PDB entry 6RIN | electron microscopy, 3.70 A resolution | chains D and E of the 9 polymer chains in the assembly

== Chain D ==
Name: DNA-directed RNA polymerase subunit beta'
Organism: Escherichia coli (strain K12)
Notes: EC 2.7.7.6
Reference sequence: P0A8T7 (RPOC_ECOLI); residues 1-1407 here = UniProt positions 1-1407
Amino-acid sequence (1407 residues; each row starts with the number of its first residue):
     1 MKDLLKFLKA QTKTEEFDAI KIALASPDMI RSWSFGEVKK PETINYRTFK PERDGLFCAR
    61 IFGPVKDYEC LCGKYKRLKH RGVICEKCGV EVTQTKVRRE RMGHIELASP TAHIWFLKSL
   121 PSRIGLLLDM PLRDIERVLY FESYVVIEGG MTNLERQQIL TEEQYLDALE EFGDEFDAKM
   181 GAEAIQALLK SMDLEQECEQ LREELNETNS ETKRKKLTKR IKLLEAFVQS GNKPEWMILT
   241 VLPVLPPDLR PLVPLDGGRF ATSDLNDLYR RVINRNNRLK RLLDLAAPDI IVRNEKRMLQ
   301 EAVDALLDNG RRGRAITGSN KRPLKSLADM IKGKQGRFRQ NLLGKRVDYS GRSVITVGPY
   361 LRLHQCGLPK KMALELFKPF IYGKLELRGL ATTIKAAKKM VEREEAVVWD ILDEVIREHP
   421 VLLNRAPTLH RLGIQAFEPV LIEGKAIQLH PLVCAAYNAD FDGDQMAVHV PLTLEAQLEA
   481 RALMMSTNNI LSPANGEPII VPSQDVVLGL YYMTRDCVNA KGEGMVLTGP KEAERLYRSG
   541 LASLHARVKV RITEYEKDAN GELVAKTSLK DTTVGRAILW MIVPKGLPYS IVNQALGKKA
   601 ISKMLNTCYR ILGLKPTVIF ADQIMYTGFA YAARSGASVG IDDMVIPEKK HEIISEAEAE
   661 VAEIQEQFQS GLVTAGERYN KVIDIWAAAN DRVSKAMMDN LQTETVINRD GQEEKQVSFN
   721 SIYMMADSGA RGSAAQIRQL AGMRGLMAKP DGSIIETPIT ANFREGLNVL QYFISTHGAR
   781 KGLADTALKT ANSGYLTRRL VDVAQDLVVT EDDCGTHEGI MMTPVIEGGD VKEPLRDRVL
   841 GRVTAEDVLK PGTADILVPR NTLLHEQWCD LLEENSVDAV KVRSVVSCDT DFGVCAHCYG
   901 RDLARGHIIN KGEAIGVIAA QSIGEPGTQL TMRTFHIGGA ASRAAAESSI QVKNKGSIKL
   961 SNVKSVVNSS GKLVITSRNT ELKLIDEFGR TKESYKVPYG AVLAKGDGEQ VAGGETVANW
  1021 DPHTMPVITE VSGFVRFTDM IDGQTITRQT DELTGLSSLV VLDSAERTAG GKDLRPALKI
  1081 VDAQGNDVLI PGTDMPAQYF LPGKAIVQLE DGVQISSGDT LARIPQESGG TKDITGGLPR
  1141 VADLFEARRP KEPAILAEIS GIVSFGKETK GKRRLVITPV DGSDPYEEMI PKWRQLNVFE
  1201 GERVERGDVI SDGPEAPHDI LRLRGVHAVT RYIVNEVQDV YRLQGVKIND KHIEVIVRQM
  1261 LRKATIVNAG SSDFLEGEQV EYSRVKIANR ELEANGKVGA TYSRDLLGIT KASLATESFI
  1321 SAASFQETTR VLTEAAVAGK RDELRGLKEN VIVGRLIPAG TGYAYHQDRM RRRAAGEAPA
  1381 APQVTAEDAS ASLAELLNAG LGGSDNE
Disordered / not traced: 1-15, 1374-1407
Bound ions: Zn2+ site 1: Cys70, Cys72, Cys85, Cys88; Mg2+: Asp460, Asp462, Asp464 (shared with 2 residues of chain R); Zn2+ site 2: Cys814, Cys888, Cys895, Cys898
UniProt features mapped onto this chain:
  - binding site (Zn(2+)): Cys70, Cys72, Cys85, Cys88, Cys814, Cys888, Cys895, Cys898
  - binding site (Mg(2+)): Asp460, Asp462, Asp464
  - modified residue: Lys983 (N6-acetyllysine)
  - mutagenesis: Gln504 (Q504P: Resistant to antibiotics salinamide A and B), Asn690 (N690D: Resistant to antibiotics salinamide A and B), Met697 (M697V: Resistant to antibiotics salinamide A and B), Ala735 (A735T: Resistant to antibiotics salinamide A and B), Arg738 (R738C/H/P/S: Resistant to antibiotics salinamide A and B), Ala748 (A748E: Resistant to antibiotics salinamide A and B), Pro758 (P758S/T: Resistant to antibiotics salinamide A and B), Phe763 (F763C: Resistant to antibiotics salinamide A and B), Ser775 (S775A: Resistant to antibiotics salinamide A and B), Ala779 (A779T/V: Resistant to antibiotics salinamide A and B), Arg780 (R780C: Resistant to antibiotics salinamide A and B), Gly782 (G782A/C: Resistant to antibiotics salinamide A and B), 1 further mutagenesis entry in UniProt
Reported in the primary citation:
  - binding site for the 14-nt RNA strand: Lys789, Thr790

== Chain E ==
Name: DNA-directed RNA polymerase subunit omega
Organism: Escherichia coli (strain K12)
Notes: EC 2.7.7.6
Reference sequence: P0A800 (RPOZ_ECOLI); residue numbers follow UniProt; this construct covers 1-91
Amino-acid sequence (91 residues; numbered 1 to 91; the number before each row is that of its first residue):
     1 MARVTVQDAV EKIGNRFDLV LVAARRARQM QVGGKDPLVP EENDKTTVIA LREIEEGLIN
    61 NQILDVRERQ EQQEQEAAEL QAVTAIAEGR R
Disordered / not traced: 1, 75-91

== Chain D / chain E interface ==
Contacting residue pairs (27; chain D residue first):
  His364(D) - Val4(E)
  Val415(D) - Lys45(E)
  Arg417(D) - Glu42(E)  hydrogen bond (side chain-backbone)
  Arg417(D) - Asn43(E)  hydrogen bond (side chain-backbone)
  Arg417(D) - Asp44(E)  salt bridge
  Glu418(D) - Ala2(E)
  Leu474(D) - Ala27(E)  hydrophobic
  Leu474(D) - Thr47(E)
  Glu475(D) - Arg28(E)  salt bridge
  Gln477(D) - Thr47(E)  hydrogen bond
  Leu478(D) - Ala23(E)  hydrophobic
  Leu478(D) - Ala24(E)
  Leu478(D) - Thr47(E)
  Arg481(D) - Arg3(E)
  Arg481(D) - Leu51(E)
  Ala482(D) - Arg16(E)
  Leu483(D) - Arg16(E)
  Thr487(D) - Val4(E)  hydrogen bond (side chain-backbone)
  Thr487(D) - Thr5(E)
  Asn488(D) - Arg16(E)
  Lys615(D) - Thr5(E)
  Arg905(D) - Arg16(E)
  Asn910(D) - Asn15(E)  hydrogen bond (side chain-backbone)
  Gly1360(D) - Phe17(E)
  Thr1361(D) - Phe17(E)
  Thr1361(D) - Leu21(E)
  Ala1364(D) - Leu21(E)  hydrophobic
Interface residues without a listed pair, chain D (24 interface residues in all): Glu414, Glu438, Thr473, Glu479, Leu614
Interface residues without a listed pair, chain E (26 interface residues in all): Val6, Gln7, Asp8, Gly14, Leu19, Val20, Gln31, Val48

== In short ==
The interface between chain D and chain E involves 24 residues on one side and 26 on the other, with 5
hydrogen bonds and 2 salt bridges. Polar pairs include Arg417(D)-Asp44(E), Glu475(D)-Arg28(E) and
Arg417(D)-Glu42(E). From the paper: a binding site for the 14-nt RNA strand at Lys789(D) and Thr790(D).
Here chain D is DNA-directed RNA polymerase subunit beta' and chain E is DNA-directed RNA polymerase subunit
omega, both from Escherichia coli (strain K12). Entry 6RIN (Cryo-EM structure of E. coli RNA polymerase
backtracked elongation complex bound to GreB transcription factor) was determined by electron microscopy,
deposited together with 6RH3, 6RI7, 6RI9 and 6RIP.
